5S66 - chains C and E of the 6 polymer chains in the assembly; structure by X-ray diffraction, 2.10 A resolution.

Chain C:
Protein: Tubulin alpha-1B chain
Organism: Bos taurus
UniProtKB: P81947 (TBA1B_BOVIN); residue numbers follow UniProt; this construct covers 1-451
Amino-acid sequence (451 residues; each row starts with the number of its first residue):
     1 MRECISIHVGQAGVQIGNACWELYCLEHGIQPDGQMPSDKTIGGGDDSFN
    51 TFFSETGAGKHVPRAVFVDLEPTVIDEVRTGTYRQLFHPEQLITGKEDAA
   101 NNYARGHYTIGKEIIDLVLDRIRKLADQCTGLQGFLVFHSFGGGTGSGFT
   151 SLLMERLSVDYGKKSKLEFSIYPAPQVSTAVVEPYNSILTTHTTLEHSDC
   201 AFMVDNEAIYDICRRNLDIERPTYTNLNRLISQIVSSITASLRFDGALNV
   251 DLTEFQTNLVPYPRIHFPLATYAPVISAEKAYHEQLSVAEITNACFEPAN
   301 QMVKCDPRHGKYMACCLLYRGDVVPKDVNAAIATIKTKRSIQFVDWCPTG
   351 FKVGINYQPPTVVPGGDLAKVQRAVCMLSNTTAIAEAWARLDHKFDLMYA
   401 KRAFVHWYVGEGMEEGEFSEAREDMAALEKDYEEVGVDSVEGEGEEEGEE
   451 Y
Disordered / not traced: 441-451
Residues lining bound ligands:
  - GTP (guanosine-5'-triphosphate): Gly10, Gln11, Ala12, Gln15, Ile16, Asp69, Asp98, Ala99, Ala100, Asn101, Ser140, Gly142, Gly143, Gly144, Thr145, Gly146, Ile171, Pro173, Val177, Ser178, Thr179, Glu183, Asn206, Tyr224, Leu227, Asn228, Ile231
  - LVV (4-[(4-methylphenyl)methyl]-1,4-thiazinane 1,1-dioxide): Ser158, Gly162, Lys163, Lys164, Ser165, Lys166, Glu196, His197, Ser198, Asp199

Chain E:
Protein: Stathmin-4
Organism: Rattus norvegicus
UniProtKB: P63043 (STMN4_RAT); residues 5-145 here correspond to UniProt positions 49-189 (UniProt number = residue number + 44)
Amino-acid sequence (143 residues; numbered 3 to 145; the number before each row is that of its first residue):
     3 MADMEVIELNKCTSGQSFEVILKPPSFDGVPEFNASLPRRRDPSLEEIQK
    53 KLEAAEERRKYQEAELLKHLAEKREHEREVIQKAIEENNNFIKMAKEKLA
   103 QKMESNKENREAHLAAMLERLQEKDKHAEEVRKNKELKEEASR
Disordered / not traced: 3-5, 29-43, 144-145
Sequence notes: initiating methionine (3); expression tag (4)
Residues lining bound ligands: LVV (4-[(4-methylphenyl)methyl]-1,4-thiazinane 1,1-dioxide): Ala86, Glu89, Asn90, Phe93
Curated features (UniProtKB/Swiss-Prot):
  - modified residue: Ser46 (Phosphoserine)

Chain C / chain E interface:
Contacting residue pairs - 32 pairs, chain C then chain E:
  His107(C) - Leu101(E)
  His107(C) - Lys104(E)
  Tyr108(C) - Lys104(E)
  Tyr108(C) - Asn108(E)  hydrogen bond
  Thr109(C) - Arg112(E)
  Glu155(C) - Leu101(E)
  Glu155(C) - Lys104(E)  salt bridge
  Arg156(C) - Leu101(E)
  Ser158(C) - Phe93(E)
  Ser158(C) - Ile94(E)
  Val159(C) - Ile94(E)
  Val159(C) - Ala97(E)
  Val159(C) - Lys98(E)
  Gly162(C) - Asn90(E)
  Gly162(C) - Phe93(E)
  Gly162(C) - Ile94(E)
  Lys163(C) - Asn90(E)  hydrogen bond (backbone-side chain)
  Thr193(C) - Lys104(E)
  Glu196(C) - Phe93(E)
  His197(C) - Phe93(E)
  His197(C) - Ala97(E)
  Val409(C) - His115(E)  hydrogen bond (backbone-side chain)
  Gly410(C) - Arg112(E)
  Glu411(C) - Asn108(E)
  Glu411(C) - Arg112(E)  salt bridge
  Gly412(C) - Asn108(E)  hydrogen bond (backbone-side chain)
  Gly412(C) - Asn111(E)  hydrogen bond (backbone-side chain)
  Gly412(C) - Arg112(E)
  Met413(C) - Asn108(E)
  Glu414(C) - Ser107(E)  hydrogen bond
  Glu414(C) - Asn111(E)  hydrogen bond
  Glu417(C) - Asn108(E)
Also at the interface, not in a pair above, chain C (20 interface residues in all): Leu152

In short:
20 residues of chain C face 12 of chain E across their interface, with 7 hydrogen bonds and 2 salt bridges.
Among the polar pairs are Glu155(C)-Lys104(E), Glu411(C)-Arg112(E) and Tyr108(C)-Asn108(E). Compound LVV is
bound between chain C and chain E. Ligands of chain C: GTP.
Chain C is Tubulin alpha-1B chain (Bos taurus) and chain E is Stathmin-4 (Rattus norvegicus); the structure,
Tubulin-Z2856434929-complex, was determined by X-ray diffraction together with 5S4L, 5S4M, 5S4N, 5S4O, 5S4P,
5S4Q and 52 further entries from the same study.
